Entry 6T79 (electron microscopy, 3.20 A resolution); this record covers chains A and J of the 10 polymer chains in the assembly.

== Chain A ==
Name: Histone H3.2
Organism: Homo sapiens
UniProt: Q71DI3 (H32_HUMAN); residues 0-135 here correspond to UniProt positions 1-136 (UniProt number = residue number + 1)
Sequence (136 residues; numbered 0 to 135; the number before each row is that of its first residue; numbering starts at 0):
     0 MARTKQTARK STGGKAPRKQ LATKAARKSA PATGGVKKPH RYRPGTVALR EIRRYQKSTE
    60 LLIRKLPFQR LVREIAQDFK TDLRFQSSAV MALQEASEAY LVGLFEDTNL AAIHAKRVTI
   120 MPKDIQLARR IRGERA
Disordered / not traced: 0-36, 135
Sequence notes: engineered mutation Ala110 (Cys111 in Q71DI3)
Swiss-Prot annotation at these positions:
  - modified residue: Arg2 (Asymmetric dimethylarginine), Thr3 (Phosphothreonine), Lys4 (Allysine), Gln5 (5-glutamyl dopamine), Thr6 (Phosphothreonine), Arg8 (Citrulline), Lys9 (N6,N6,N6-trimethyllysine), Ser10 (ADP-ribosylserine), Thr11 (Phosphothreonine), Lys14 (N6-(2-hydroxyisobutyryl)lysine), Arg17 (Asymmetric dimethylarginine), Lys18 (N6-(2-hydroxyisobutyryl)lysine), Lys23 (N6-(2-hydroxyisobutyryl)lysine), Arg26 (Citrulline), Lys27 (N6,N6,N6-trimethyllysine), Ser28 (ADP-ribosylserine), Lys36 (N6,N6,N6-trimethyllysine), Lys37 (N6-methyllysine), Tyr41 (Phosphotyrosine), Lys56 (N6,N6,N6-trimethyllysine) and 8 more in UniProt
  - lipidation: Lys18 (N6-decanoyllysine)

== Chain J ==
Molecule: 147-nt DNA strand
Sequence (147 nucleotides; numbered -1 to 145; the number before each row is that of its first residue; numbers below 1 keep their minus sign (DA-1 is residue -1)):
    -1 ATCACGTGTG CTCTTCCGAT CTCCGAGTGT CGTTAGGCAT TAAGCTGAAC GCACAAAGGA
    59 ACAAAATAAA CAATACCACC GAAACAAAGA ATTAGAATAG TATAACGCTA ACAAACATAA
   119 ATTAGATCGG AAGAGCGTCG TGTAGAT
Disordered / not traced: -1 to 0

== Chain A / chain J interface ==
Pairs across the interface (22):
  Arg40(A) - DC83(J)  hydrogen bond to the base
  Arg40(A) - DA84(J)  hydrogen bond to the sugar
  Tyr41(A) - DA84(J)  hydrogen bond to the phosphate
  Arg42(A) - DC83(J)  sugar contact
  Pro43(A) - DA82(J)  phosphate contact
  Gly44(A) - DA82(J)  phosphate contact
  Gly44(A) - DC83(J)  hydrogen bond to the phosphate
  Thr45(A) - DC83(J)  phosphate contact
  Val46(A) - DC83(J)  hydrogen bond to the phosphate
  Val46(A) - DA84(J)  phosphate contact
  Ala47(A) - DC83(J)  hydrogen bond to the phosphate
  Arg49(A) - DG8(J)  sugar contact
  Lys56(A) - DT10(J)  salt bridge to the phosphate
  Arg63(A) - DT91(J)  phosphate contact
  Arg63(A) - DA92(J)  salt bridge to the phosphate
  Lys64(A) - DA92(J)  hydrogen bond to the phosphate
  Leu65(A) - DT91(J)  phosphate contact
  Leu65(A) - DA92(J)  hydrogen bond to the phosphate
  Pro66(A) - DT91(J)  phosphate contact
  Arg69(A) - DT91(J)  salt bridge to the phosphate
  Arg83(A) - DA100(J)  hydrogen bond to the sugar
  Arg83(A) - DT101(J)  sugar contact
Interface residues without a listed pair, chain A (17 interface residues in all): His39
Interface residues without a listed pair, chain J (11 interface residues in all): DT7, DC9

== Overview ==
The interface between chain A and chain J involves 17 residues on one side and 11 on the other, with 9
hydrogen bonds and 3 salt bridges. Polar contacts include Arg40(A)-DC83(J), Arg40(A)-DA84(J) and
Arg83(A)-DA100(J).
Here chain A is Histone H3.2 (Homo sapiens) and chain J is a 147-nt DNA strand. Entry 6T79 (Structure of a
human nucleosome at 3.2 A resolution) was determined by electron microscopy.
